1NWO - chains A and B; structure by X-ray diffraction, 1.92 A resolution.

# Chain A (and B)
Name: Azurin
Organism: Pseudomonas putida
Notes: chain B of this document is another copy of the same molecule, construct and numbering; everything in this record applies to it too
UniProtKB: P34097 (AZUR_PSEPU); residue numbers follow UniProt; this construct covers 1-128
Chain sequence (128 residues; numbered 1 to 128; the number before each row is that of its first residue):
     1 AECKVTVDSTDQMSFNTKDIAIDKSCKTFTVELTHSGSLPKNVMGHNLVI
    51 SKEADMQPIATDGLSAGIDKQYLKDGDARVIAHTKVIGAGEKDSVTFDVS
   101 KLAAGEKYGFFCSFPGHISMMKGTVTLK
Disulfides: Cys3-Cys26
Bound ions: Cu ion: His46, Cys112, His117
UniProt features mapped onto this chain:
  - binding site (Cu cation): His46, Cys112, His117, Met121

# Interface between chain A and chain B
Residue-residue contacts (13):
  Asn42(A) with Met13(B); Met120(B), hydrogen bond
  Val43(A) with Met13(B); Met120(B), hydrophobic
  Leu64(A) with Leu64(B); Pro115(B), hydrophobic
  Ser65(A) with Leu64(B)
  Tyr72(A) with Gly116(B)
  Pro115(A) with Pro115(B)
  Gly116(A) with Asn42(B); Val43(B)
  Ser119(A) with Asn42(B); Val43(B)
Other interface residues (no listed pair), chain A (11 interface residues in all): Met13, Phe114, Met120
Other interface residues (no listed pair), chain B (13 interface residues in all): Gln12, Leu39, Met44, Tyr72, Phe114, Ser119

# Overview
11 residues of chain A face 13 of chain B across their interface, with 1 hydrogen bond. The hydrogen-bonded
pair is Asn42(A)-Met120(B). The Cu ion site is built by His46(A), Cys112(A) and His117(A). From UniProt: 4 Cu
cation-binding residues on chain A.
Both chains are Azurin (Pseudomonas putida). Entry 1NWO (Crystallographic study of azurin from pseudomonas
putida) was determined by X-ray diffraction together with 1NWP from the same study.
